9E4R - chain A; structure by electron microscopy, 3.31 A resolution.

# Chain A
Name: Dyp-type peroxidase
Organism: Escherichia coli
UniProtKB: A0A5C9AJY8 (A0A5C9AJY8_ECOLX); residues 2-351 here = UniProt positions 2-351
Chain sequence (370 residues; numbered -18 to 351; the number before each row is that of its first residue; numbers below 1 keep their minus sign (Met-18 is residue -18)):
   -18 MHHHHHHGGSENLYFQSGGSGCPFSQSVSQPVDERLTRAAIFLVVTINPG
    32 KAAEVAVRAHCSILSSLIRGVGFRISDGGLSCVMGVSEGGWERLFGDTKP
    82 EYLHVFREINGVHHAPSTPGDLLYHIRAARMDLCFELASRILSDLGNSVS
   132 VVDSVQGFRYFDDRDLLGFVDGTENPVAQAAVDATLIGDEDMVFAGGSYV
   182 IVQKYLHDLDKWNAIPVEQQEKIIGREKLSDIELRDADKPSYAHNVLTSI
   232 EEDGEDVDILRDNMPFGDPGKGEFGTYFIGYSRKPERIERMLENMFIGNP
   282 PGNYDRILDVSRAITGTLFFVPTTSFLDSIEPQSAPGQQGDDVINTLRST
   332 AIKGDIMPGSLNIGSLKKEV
Not modelled in the structure: -18 to 2, 314-351
Sequence notes: initiating methionine (-18); expression tag (-17 to 1)
Ion coordination: heme Fe near His225 (its only coordinating residue here)
Small-molecule neighbours: heme (HEM): Asp146, Leu148, Phe150, Val151, Asp152, Gly153, Thr154, Glu155, Gln184, Tyr186, His188, Ile205, Arg207, His225, Asn226, Thr229, Ser230, Ile240, Arg242, Asn244, Thr257, Phe259, Ile269, Met272, Leu273, Met276, Ser292
From the paper describing this entry:
  - heme coordination: His225
  - catalytic residues: Asp152, Arg242
  - binding site for heme: Asp152, Arg242

# In short
Ligands of chain A: heme. The paper reports catalytic residues Asp152 and Arg242; a binding site for heme at
Asp152 and Arg242.
Chain A is Dyp-type peroxidase (Escherichia coli); the structure, Escherichia coli encapsulin-associated DyP
peroxidase, was determined by electron microscopy, deposited together with 9E5E.
